PDB entry 6ST8 | X-ray diffraction, 2.04 A resolution | chain A

# Chain A
Molecule: Major strawberry allergen Fra a 1-2
Organism: Fragaria ananassa
Reference sequence: D0E0C6 (FRA12_FRAAN); residue numbers follow UniProt; this construct covers 2-160
Amino-acid sequence (163 residues; each row starts with the number of its first residue; numbers below 1 keep their minus sign (Gly-2 is residue -2)):
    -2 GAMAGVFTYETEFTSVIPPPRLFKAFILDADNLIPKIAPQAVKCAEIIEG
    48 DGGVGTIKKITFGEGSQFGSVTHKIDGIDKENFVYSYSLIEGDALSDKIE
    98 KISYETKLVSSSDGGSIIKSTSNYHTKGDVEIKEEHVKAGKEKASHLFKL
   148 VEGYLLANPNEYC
Construct notes: expression tag (-2 to 1)
Reported in the primary citation:
  - mutagenesis - Q64W: decreased binding to IgE
  - conformationally variable residues (loop rearrangement): Gly60 to Ser67
  - mutagenesis - E46A/D48A, E46R, D48R, A141F: decreased binding to IgE generated against Bet v 1

# Summary
From the paper: E46A/D48A, E46R and D48R, among others, reduce binding to IgE generated against Bet v 1;
conformational variability at Gly60; 5 substitutions were tested in all.
Chain A is Major strawberry allergen Fra a 1-2 (Fragaria ananassa); the structure, Crystal structure of the
strawberry pathogenesis-related 10 (PR-10) Fra a 1.02 protein, was determined by X-ray diffraction, deposited
together with 6ST9, 6STA and 6STB.
